PDB entry 8XX4 | electron microscopy, 2.60 A resolution | chains C and H of the 11 polymer chains in the assembly

== Chain C ==
Name: DNA-directed RNA polymerase RPB3-11 homolog
Organism: African swine fever virus
Reference sequence: A0A2X0RUE7 (A0A2X0RUE7_ASF); residues 2-359 here = UniProt positions 2-359
Amino-acid sequence (358 residues; each row starts with the number of its first residue):
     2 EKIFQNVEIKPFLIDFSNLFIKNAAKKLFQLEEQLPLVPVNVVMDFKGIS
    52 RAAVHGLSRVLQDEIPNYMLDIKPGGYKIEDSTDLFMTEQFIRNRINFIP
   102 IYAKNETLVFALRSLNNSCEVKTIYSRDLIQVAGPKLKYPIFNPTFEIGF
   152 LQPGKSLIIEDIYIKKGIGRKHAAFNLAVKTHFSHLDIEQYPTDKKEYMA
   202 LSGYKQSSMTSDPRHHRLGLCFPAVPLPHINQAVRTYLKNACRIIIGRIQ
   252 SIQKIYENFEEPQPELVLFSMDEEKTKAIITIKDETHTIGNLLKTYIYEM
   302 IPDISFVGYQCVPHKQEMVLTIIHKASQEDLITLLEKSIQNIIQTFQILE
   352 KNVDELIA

== Chain H ==
Name: DNA-directed RNA polymerase RPB10 homolog
Organism: African swine fever virus
Reference sequence: A0A0A1E360 (A0A0A1E360_ASF); residue numbers follow UniProt; this construct covers 1-80
Amino-acid sequence (80 residues; numbered 1 to 80; the number before each row is that of its first residue):
     1 MLIPVVCFTCGFPIGTYAAIFDKARTEYIKTKMDGTLPQNIPLDASLQIE
    51 LKDLITALGIPMRVCCRTHLITTLDYRKYY
Unresolved in the structure: 34-42

== How chain C and chain H interact ==
Pairs across the interface (59; chain C residue first):
  F13(C) with G59(H); P61(H), hydrophobic
  L14(C) with G59(H)
  I15(C) with A57(H); L58(H)
  D16(C) with A57(H), hydrogen bond (backbone-backbone)
  N19(C) with L54(H); A57(H)
  F21(C) with A24(H); Y28(H), hydrophobic; T31(H); L54(H), hydrophobic
  I22(C) with I20(H); A24(H), hydrophobic; L54(H); L58(H), hydrophobic
  A25(C) with I20(H); A24(H)
  K28(C) with K23(H)
  L29(C) with A19(H), hydrophobic; K23(H)
  F30(C) with A19(H), hydrophobic; I20(H), hydrophobic
  L36(C) with T16(H)
  P40(C) with F12(H), hydrophobic; Y17(H)
  F87(C) with M1(H); Y76(H); Y80(H), hydrophobic
  F92(C) with M1(H)
  R96(C) with L2(H); I3(H), hydrogen bond (side chain-backbone); P4(H); V5(H)
  F99(C) with V5(H); V6(H)
  I100(C) with V5(H)
  P101(C) with P13(H), hydrophobic
  T124(C) with R77(H), hydrogen bond
  N144(C) with T16(H)
  T146(C) with G15(H); T16(H), hydrogen bond (side chain-backbone)
  F147(C) with V5(H), hydrophobic; G15(H); T16(H)
  E148(C) with L2(H); A18(H); A19(H); R77(H), salt bridge
  G150(C) with L2(H)
  F151(C) with L2(H), hydrophobic; Y76(H), hydrophobic; R77(H)
  V180(C) with C10(H); R63(H)
  K181(C) with R63(H), hydrogen bond (backbone-side chain)
  T182(C) with R63(H)
  C222(C) with F12(H), hydrophobic
  P224(C) with P13(H)
Interface residues without a listed pair, chain C (37 interface residues in all): A26, M88, V122, Y126, I149, Q153
Interface residues without a listed pair, chain H (30 interface residues in all): G11, E27

== Summary ==
37 residues of chain C and 30 residues of chain H are in contact, with 5 hydrogen bonds and 1 salt bridge.
Among the polar pairs are E148(C)-R77(H), R96(C)-I3(H) and T124(C)-R77(H).
Chain C is DNA-directed RNA polymerase RPB3-11 homolog and chain H is DNA-directed RNA polymerase RPB10
homolog, both from African swine fever virus; the structure, ASFV RNAP elongation complex, was determined by
electron microscopy, deposited together with 8Y0E, 8XX5, 8XXP, 8XXT and 8XY6.
